PDB entry 7NKQ | electron microscopy, 2.98 A resolution | chains A and D of the 8 polymer chains in the assembly

# Chain A
Protein: ATP synthase subunit alpha
Organism: Mycolicibacterium smegmatis MC2 155
Notes: EC 7.1.2.2
UniProt: A0R202 (ATPA_MYCS2); numbering as in UniProt (aligned over 1-548)
Amino-acid sequence (548 residues; row label = number of the first residue in the row):
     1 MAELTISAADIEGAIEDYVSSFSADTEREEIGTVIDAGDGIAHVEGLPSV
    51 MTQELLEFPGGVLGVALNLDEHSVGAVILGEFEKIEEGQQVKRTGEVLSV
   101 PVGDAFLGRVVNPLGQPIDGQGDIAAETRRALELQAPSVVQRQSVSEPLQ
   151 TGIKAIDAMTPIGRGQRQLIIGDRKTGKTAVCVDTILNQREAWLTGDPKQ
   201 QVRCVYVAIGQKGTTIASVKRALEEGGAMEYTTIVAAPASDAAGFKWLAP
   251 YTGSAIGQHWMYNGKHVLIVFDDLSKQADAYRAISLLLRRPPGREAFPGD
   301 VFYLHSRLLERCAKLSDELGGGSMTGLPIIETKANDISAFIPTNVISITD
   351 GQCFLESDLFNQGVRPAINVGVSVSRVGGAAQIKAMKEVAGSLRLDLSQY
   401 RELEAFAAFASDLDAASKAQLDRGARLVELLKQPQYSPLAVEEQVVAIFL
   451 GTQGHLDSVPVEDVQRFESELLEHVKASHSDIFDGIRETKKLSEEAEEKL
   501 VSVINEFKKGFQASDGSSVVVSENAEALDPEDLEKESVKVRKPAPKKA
Unresolved in the structure: 1-4, 38-41, 98-110, 126-548
Swiss-Prot annotation at these positions:
  - binding site (ATP): G172 to T179
  - site: S373 (Required for activity)

# Chain D
Protein: ATP synthase subunit beta
Organism: Mycolicibacterium smegmatis MC2 155
Notes: EC 7.1.2.2
UniProt: A0R200 (ATPB_MYCS2); numbering as in UniProt (aligned over 1-475)
Amino-acid sequence (475 residues; row label = number of the first residue in the row):
     1 MTATAEKTAGRVVRITGPVVDVEFPRGSVPELFNALHAEITFGALAKTLT
    51 LEVAQHLGDSLVRCISMQPTDGLVRGVEVTDTGASISVPVGDGVKGHVFN
   101 ALGDCLDDPGYGKDFEHWSIHRKPPAFSDLEPRTEMLETGLKVVDLLTPY
   151 VRGGKIALFGGAGVGKTVLIQEMINRIARNFGGTSVFAGVGERTREGNDL
   201 WVELADANVLKDTALVFGQMDEPPGTRMRVALSALTMAEFFRDEQGQDVL
   251 LFIDNIFRFTQAGSEVSTLLGRMPSAVGYQPTLADEMGELQERITSTRGR
   301 SITSMQAVYVPADDYTDPAPATTFAHLDATTELSRAVFSKGIFPAVDPLA
   351 SSSTILDPAIVGDEHYRVAQEVIRILQRYKDLQDIIAILGIDELSEEDKQ
   401 LVNRARRIERFLSQNMMAAEQFTGQPGSTVPLKETIEAFDKLTKGEFDHL
   451 PEQAFFLIGGLDDLAKKAESLGAKL
Unresolved in the structure: 1-6, 16-18, 33, 39-52, 65-73, 84-475

# How chain A and chain D interact
Contacting residue pairs - 13 pairs, chain A then chain D:
  I35(A) - G58(D)
  D36(A) - H56(D)
  D36(A) - L57(D)
  D36(A) - G58(D)
  A37(A) - H56(D)  hydrogen bond (backbone-backbone)
  F82(A) - L32(D)  hydrophobic
  I85(A) - L32(D)
  E86(A) - E31(D)
  E87(A) - V29(D)
  E87(A) - H56(D)  hydrogen bond (backbone-side chain)
  E87(A) - G58(D)
  E87(A) - D59(D)
  E87(A) - S60(D)  hydrogen bond (side chain-backbone)
Interface residues without a listed pair, chain A (8 interface residues in all): E83
Interface residues without a listed pair, chain D (9 interface residues in all): L61

# Summary
8 residues of chain A and 9 residues of chain D are in contact, with 3 hydrogen bonds. Polar contacts include
E87(A)-H56(D), E87(A)-S60(D) and A37(A)-H56(D). From UniProt: 8 ATP-binding residues on chain A.
Chain A is ATP synthase subunit alpha and chain D is ATP synthase subunit beta, both from Mycolicibacterium
smegmatis MC2 155; the structure, Mycobacterium smegmatis ATP synthase b-delta state 3, was determined by
electron microscopy, deposited together with 7NJK, 7NJL, 7NJM, 7NJN, 7NJO, 7NJP and 20 further entries.
